9GRQ - chains A and B; structure by X-ray diffraction, 1.85 A resolution.

# Chain A
Molecule: 2'-O-methyltransferase nsp16
Organism: Severe acute respiratory syndrome coronavirus 2
Notes: EC 2.1.1.57
UniProtKB: P0DTD1 (R1AB_SARS2); residues 6799-7096 here = UniProt positions 6799-7096
Amino-acid sequence (304 residues; numbered 6799 to 7102; the number before each row is that of its first residue):
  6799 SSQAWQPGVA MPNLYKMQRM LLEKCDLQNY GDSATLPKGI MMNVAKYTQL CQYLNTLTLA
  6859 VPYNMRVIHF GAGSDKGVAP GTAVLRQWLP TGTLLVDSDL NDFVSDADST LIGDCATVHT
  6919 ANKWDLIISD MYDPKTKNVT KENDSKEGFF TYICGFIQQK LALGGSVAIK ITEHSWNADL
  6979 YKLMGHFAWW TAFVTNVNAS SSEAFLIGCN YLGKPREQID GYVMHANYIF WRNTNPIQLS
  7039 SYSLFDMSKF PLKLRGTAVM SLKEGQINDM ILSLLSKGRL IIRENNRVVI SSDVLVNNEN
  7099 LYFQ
Disordered / not traced: 7099-7102
Differences from the reference sequence: expression tag (7097-7102)
UniProt features mapped onto this chain:
  - active site: Lys6844, Asp6928, Lys6968, Glu7001
  - mutagenesis: Asp6928 (D6928A: Complete loss of virus replication in human respiratory cells), Lys6968 (K6968A: Complete loss of virus replication in human respiratory cells)

# Chain B
Molecule: Non-structural protein 10
Organism: Severe acute respiratory syndrome coronavirus 2
UniProtKB: P0DTD1 (R1AB_SARS2); numbering as in UniProt (aligned over 4254-4392)
Amino-acid sequence (140 residues; row label = number of the first residue in the row):
  4253 GAGNATEVPA NSTVLSFCAF AVDAAKAYKD YLASGGQPIT NCVKMLCTHT GTGQAITVTP
  4313 EANMDQESFG GASCCLYCRC HIDHPNPKGF CDLKGKYVQI PTTCANDPVG FTLKNTVCTV
  4373 CGMWKGYGCS CDQLREPMLQ
Disordered / not traced: 4253-4270, 4386-4392
Differences from the reference sequence: expression tag (4253)
UniProt features mapped onto this chain:
  - binding site (Zn(2+)): Cys4327, Cys4330, His4336, Cys4343, Cys4370, Cys4373, Cys4381, Cys4383
  - site: Gln4392 (Cleavage)

# How chain A and chain B interact
Contacting residue pairs - 42 pairs, chain A then chain B:
  Lys6836(A) with Lys4296(B), hydrogen bond (backbone-side chain)
  Gly6837(A) with Lys4296(B)
  Ile6838(A) with Lys4296(B); Leu4298(B), hydrophobic
  Met6839(A) with Asn4293(B); Cys4294(B)
  Val6842(A) with Val4295(B), hydrophobic; Lys4296(B)
  Thr6846(A) with Leu4298(B)
  Lys6874(A) with Asn4293(B), hydrogen bond
  Val6876(A) with Asn4293(B); Val4295(B), hydrophobic; Arg4331(B)
  Pro6878(A) with Val4295(B), hydrophobic
  Ala6881(A) with Val4295(B), hydrophobic; Met4297(B); Tyr4349(B), hydrogen bond (backbone-side chain)
  Val6882(A) with Met4297(B)
  Arg6884(A) with Gly4347(B), hydrogen bond (side chain-backbone); Tyr4349(B)
  Gln6885(A) with Met4297(B); Leu4298(B), hydrogen bond (side chain-backbone); Thr4311(B); Pro4312(B); Tyr4349(B), hydrogen bond (backbone-side chain)
  Thr6889(A) with Val4310(B)
  Val6902(A) with Ala4324(B), hydrophobic; Cys4330(B)
  Ser6903(A) with Ala4324(B); Lys4346(B), hydrogen bond (backbone-side chain)
  Asp6904(A) with Gly4322(B); Gly4323(B), hydrogen bond (side chain-backbone); Ala4324(B), hydrogen bond (side chain-backbone); Lys4346(B); Gly4347(B), hydrogen bond (side chain-backbone); Lys4348(B)
  Ala6905(A) with Lys4346(B)
  Leu7042(A) with Leu4298(B), hydrophobic
  Met7045(A) with Leu4298(B); Cys4299(B); Thr4300(B)
  Ser7046(A) with Thr4300(B)
Also at the interface, not in a pair above, chain A (24 interface residues in all): Pro6835, Ala6843, Asp6900
Also at the interface, not in a pair above, chain B (23 interface residues in all): Ser4325, His4333, Leu4345

# In short
24 residues of chain A and 23 residues of chain B are in contact; the contacts include 10 hydrogen bonds.
Polar contacts include Lys6836(A)-Lys4296(B), Lys6874(A)-Asn4293(B) and Ala6881(A)-Tyr4349(B). From UniProt: 4
active-site residues and 2 mutagenesis sites on chain A; 8 Zn2+-binding residues on chain B.
Here chain A is 2'-O-methyltransferase nsp16 and chain B is Non-structural protein 10, both from Severe acute
respiratory syndrome coronavirus 2. Entry 9GRQ (SARS-CoV-2 methyltransferase nsp10-16 in complex with SAM and
theophylline) was determined by X-ray diffraction.
